7AF5 - chains 1 and G of the 9 polymer chains in the assembly; structure by electron microscopy, 2.96 A resolution.

== Chain 1 ==
Molecule: 16SrRNA (head domain of the 30S ribosome)
Source organism: Escherichia coli
Sequence (1541 nucleotides; row label = number of the first residue in the row):
     1 AAAUUGAAGAGUUUGAUCAUGGCUCAGAUUGAACGCUGGCGGCAGGCCUA
    51 ACACAUGCAAGUCGAACGGUAACAGGAAGAAGCUUGCUUCUUUGCUGACG
   101 AGUGGCGGACGGGUGAGUAAUGUCUGGGAAACUGCCUGAUGGAGGGGGAU
   151 AACUACUGGAAACGGUAGCUAAUACCGCAUAACGUCGCAAGACCAAAGAG
   201 GGGGACCUUCGGGCCUCUUGCCAUCGGAUGUGCCCAGAUGGGAUUAGCUA
   251 GUAGGUGGGGUAACGGCUCACCUAGGCGACGAUCCCUAGCUGGUCUGAGA
   301 GGAUGACCAGCCACACUGGAACUGAGACACGGUCCAGACUCCUACGGGAG
   351 GCAGCAGUGGGGAAUAUUGCACAAUGGGCGCAAGCCUGAUGCAGCCAUGC
   401 CGCGUGUAUGAAGAAGGCCUUCGGGUUGUAAAGUACUUUCAGCGGGGAGG
   451 AAGGGAGUAAAGUUAAUACCUUUGCUCAUUGACGUUACCCGCAGAAGAAG
   501 CACCGGCUAACUCCGUGCCAGCAGCCXCGGUAAUACGGAGGGUGCAAGCG
   551 UUAAUCGGAAUUACUGGGCGUAAAGCGCACGCAGGCGGUUUGUUAAGUCA
   601 GAUGUGAAAUCCCCGGGCUCAACCUGGGAACUGCAUCUGAUACUGGCAAG
   651 CUUGAGUCUCGUAGAGGGGGGUAGAAUUCCAGGUGUAGCGGUGAAAUGCG
   701 UAGAGAUCUGGAGGAAUACCGGUGGCGAAGGCGGCCCCCUGGACGAAGAC
   751 UGACGCUCAGGUGCGAAAGCGUGGGGAGCAAACAGGAUUAGAUACCCUGG
   801 UAGUCCACGCCGUAAACGAUGUCGACUUGGAGGUUGUGCCCUUGAGGCGU
   851 GGCUUCCGGAGCUAACGCGUUAAGUCGACCGCCUGGGGAGUACGGCCGCA
   901 AGGUUAAAACUCAAAUGAAUUGACGGGGGCCCGCACAAGCGGUGGAGCAU
   951 GUGGUUUAAUUCGAUGXAACGCGAAGAACCUUACCUGGUCUUGACAUCCA
  1001 CGGAAGUUUUCAGAGAUGAGAAUGUGCCUUCGGGAACCGUGAGACAGGUG
  1051 CUGCAUGGCUGUCGUCAGCUCGUGUUGUGAAAUGUUGGGUUAAGUCCCGC
  1101 AACGAGCGCAACCCUUAUCCUUUGUUGCCAGCGGUCCGGCCGGGAACUCA
  1151 AAGGAGACUGCCAGUGAUAAACUGGAGGAAGGUGGGGAUGACGUCAAGUC
  1201 AUCAUGGCCCUUACGACCAGGGCUACACACGUGCUACAAUGGCGCAUACA
  1251 AAGAGAAGCGACCUCGCGAGAGCAAGCGGACCUCAUAAAGUGCGUCGUAG
  1301 UCCGGAUUGGAGUCUGCAACUCGACUCCAUGAAGUCGGAAUCGCUAGUAA
  1351 UCGUGGAUCAGAAUGCCACGGUGAAUACGUUCCCGGCCUUGUACACACCG
  1401 CCCGUXACACCAUGGGAGUGGGUUGCAAAAGAAGUAGGUAGCUUAACCUU
  1451 CGGGAGGGCGCUUACCACUUUGUGAUUCAUGACUGGGGUGAAGUCGUAAC
  1501 AAGGUAACCGUAGGGGAACCUGCGGUUGGAUCACCUCCUUA
Disordered / not traced: 1-930, 1387-1541
Modified residues: PSU (pseudouridine-5'-monophosphate) at position 516, G7M (N7-methyl-guanosine-5'-monophosphate) at position 527, 2MG (2N-methylguanosine-5'-monophosphate) at position 966, 5MC (5-methylcytidine-5'-monophosphate) at position 967, 2MG (2N-methylguanosine-5'-monophosphate) at position 1207, 4OC (4n,o2'-methylcytidine-5'-monophosphate) at position 1401, 5MC (5-methylcytidine-5'-monophosphate) at position 1406, UR3 (3-methyluridine-5'-monophoshate) at position 1497, 2MG (2N-methylguanosine-5'-monophosphate) at position 1515, MA6 (6N-dimethyladenosine-5'-monophoshate) at position 1517, MA6 (6N-dimethyladenosine-5'-monophoshate) at position 1518
Ion coordination: Mg2+ site 1 near C934 (its only coordinating residue here); Mg2+ site 2: A935, G1343; Mg2+ site 3 near A937 (its only coordinating residue here); Mg2+ site 4: G944, G945; Mg2+ site 5 near C972 (its only coordinating residue here); Mg2+ site 6: G976, C1359; Mg2+ site 7 near C980 (its only coordinating residue here); Mg2+ site 8: G993, G1041; Mg2+ site 9: C1054, A1197, G1198; Mg2+ site 10: C1054, A1197; Mg2+ site 11 near C1066 (its only coordinating residue here); Mg2+ site 12: U1085, G1099; 15 more Mg2+ sites not listed

== Chain G ==
Protein: 30S ribosomal protein S7
Source organism: Escherichia coli
UniProt: A0A5Q2GFB5 (A0A5Q2GFB5_ECOLX); numbering as in UniProt (aligned over 1-179)
Amino-acid sequence (179 residues; numbered 1 to 179; the number before each row is that of its first residue):
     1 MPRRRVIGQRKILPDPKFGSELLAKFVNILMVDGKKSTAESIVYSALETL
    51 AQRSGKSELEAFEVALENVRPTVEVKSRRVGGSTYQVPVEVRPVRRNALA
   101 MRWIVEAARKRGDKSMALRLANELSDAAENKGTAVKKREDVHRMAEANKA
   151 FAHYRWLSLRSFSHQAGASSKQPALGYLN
Disordered / not traced: 1, 149-179

== Interface between chain 1 and chain G ==
Residue-residue contacts (58; chain 1 residue first):
  C932(1) / Arg-3(G)  base contact
  C932(1) / Arg-4(G)  salt bridge to the phosphate
  G933(1) / Arg-3(G)  hydrogen bond to the base
  G933(1) / Arg-4(G)  salt bridge to the phosphate
  A935(1) / Arg-3(G)  hydrogen bond to the base
  A938(1) / Lys-76(G)  sugar contact
  A938(1) / Arg-95(G)  phosphate contact
  G939(1) / Arg-95(G)  salt bridge to the phosphate
  G939(1) / Arg-102(G)  salt bridge to the phosphate
  C940(1) / Arg-102(G)  phosphate contact
  A1092(1) / Arg-4(G)  sugar contact
  A1093(1) / Arg-4(G)  salt bridge to the phosphate
  G1174(1) / Arg-5(G)  salt bridge to the phosphate
  A1239(1) / Lys-114(G)  sugar contact
  U1240(1) / Leu-30(G)  base contact
  U1240(1) / Thr-38(G)  sugar contact
  U1240(1) / Ile-42(G)  sugar contact
  U1240(1) / Arg-109(G)  hydrogen bond to the base
  U1240(1) / Met-116(G)  hydrogen bond to the phosphate
  U1240(1) / Arg-119(G)  salt bridge to the phosphate
  G1241(1) / Lys-35(G)  salt bridge to the phosphate
  A1289(1) / Lys-35(G)  hydrogen bond to the phosphate
  G1290(1) / Lys-35(G)  salt bridge to the phosphate
  G1290(1) / Ser-37(G)  phosphate contact
  U1291(1) / Ser-37(G)  hydrogen bond to the phosphate
  U1291(1) / Thr-38(G)  phosphate contact
  G1297(1) / Lys-114(G)  hydrogen bond to the base
  U1298(1) / Lys-114(G)  salt bridge to the phosphate
  A1346(1) / Arg-10(G)  hydrogen bond to the base
  A1350(1) / Asp-33(G)  hydrogen bond to the sugar
  U1351(1) / Asp-33(G)  sugar contact
  U1372(1) / Gly-34(G)  hydrogen bond to the sugar
  G1373(1) / Met-31(G)  phosphate contact
  G1373(1) / Gly-34(G)  sugar contact
  G1373(1) / Lys-36(G)  sugar contact
  A1374(1) / Asn-28(G)  hydrogen bond to the sugar
  A1374(1) / Met-31(G)  sugar contact
  A1374(1) / Lys-36(G)  salt bridge to the phosphate
  A1375(1) / Arg-10(G)  base contact
  A1375(1) / Ile-12(G)  phosphate contact
  A1375(1) / Lys-25(G)  salt bridge to the phosphate
  A1375(1) / Asn-28(G)  hydrogen bond to the phosphate
  A1375(1) / Ile-29(G)  phosphate contact
  U1376(1) / Arg-10(G)  hydrogen bond to the base
  U1376(1) / Lys-25(G)  salt bridge to the phosphate
  U1376(1) / Ala-98(G)  phosphate contact
  A1377(1) / Pro-2(G)  sugar contact
  A1377(1) / Val-6(G)  phosphate contact
  A1377(1) / Ile-7(G)  base contact
  A1377(1) / Gly-8(G)  hydrogen bond to the base
  A1377(1) / Gln-9(G)  phosphate contact
  A1377(1) / Arg-10(G)  base contact
  C1378(1) / Val-6(G)  phosphate contact
  G1379(1) / Pro-2(G)  base contact
  U1380(1) / Pro-2(G)  base contact
  U1380(1) / Arg-3(G)  hydrogen bond to the base
  U1381(1) / Arg-79(G)  hydrogen bond to the base
  C1382(1) / Arg-79(G)  hydrogen bond to the base
Also at the interface, not in a pair above, chain 1 (34 interface residues in all): C936, A937, U1345
Also at the interface, not in a pair above, chain G (35 interface residues in all): Val-32, Ala-39, Arg-92, Ser-115

== In short ==
Chain 1 and chain G form an interface of 34 and 35 residues respectively; the contacts include 17 hydrogen
bonds and 13 salt bridges. Polar contacts include G933(1)/Arg-3(G), A935(1)/Arg-3(G) and U1240(1)/Arg-109(G).
The Mg2+ site 2 is built by A935(1) and G1343(1).
Here chain 1 is 16SrRNA (head domain of the 30S ribosome) and chain G is 30S ribosomal protein S7, both from
Escherichia coli. Entry 7AF5 (Bacterial 30S ribosomal subunit assembly complex state I (head domain)) was
determined by electron microscopy, deposited together with 7AF3, 7AF8, 7AFA, 7AFD, 7AFH, 7AFI and 17 further
entries.
